9FXY - chain A; structure by X-ray diffraction, 2.00 A resolution.

[Chain A]
Molecule: Isoform 2 of Autotaxin
Source organism: Rattus norvegicus
Notes: EC 3.1.4.39, 3.1.4.4
Reference sequence: Q64610 (ENPP2_RAT), isoform Q64610-2; residues 56-862 here = UniProt positions 56-862
Sequence (807 residues; numbered 56 to 862; the number before each row is that of its first residue):
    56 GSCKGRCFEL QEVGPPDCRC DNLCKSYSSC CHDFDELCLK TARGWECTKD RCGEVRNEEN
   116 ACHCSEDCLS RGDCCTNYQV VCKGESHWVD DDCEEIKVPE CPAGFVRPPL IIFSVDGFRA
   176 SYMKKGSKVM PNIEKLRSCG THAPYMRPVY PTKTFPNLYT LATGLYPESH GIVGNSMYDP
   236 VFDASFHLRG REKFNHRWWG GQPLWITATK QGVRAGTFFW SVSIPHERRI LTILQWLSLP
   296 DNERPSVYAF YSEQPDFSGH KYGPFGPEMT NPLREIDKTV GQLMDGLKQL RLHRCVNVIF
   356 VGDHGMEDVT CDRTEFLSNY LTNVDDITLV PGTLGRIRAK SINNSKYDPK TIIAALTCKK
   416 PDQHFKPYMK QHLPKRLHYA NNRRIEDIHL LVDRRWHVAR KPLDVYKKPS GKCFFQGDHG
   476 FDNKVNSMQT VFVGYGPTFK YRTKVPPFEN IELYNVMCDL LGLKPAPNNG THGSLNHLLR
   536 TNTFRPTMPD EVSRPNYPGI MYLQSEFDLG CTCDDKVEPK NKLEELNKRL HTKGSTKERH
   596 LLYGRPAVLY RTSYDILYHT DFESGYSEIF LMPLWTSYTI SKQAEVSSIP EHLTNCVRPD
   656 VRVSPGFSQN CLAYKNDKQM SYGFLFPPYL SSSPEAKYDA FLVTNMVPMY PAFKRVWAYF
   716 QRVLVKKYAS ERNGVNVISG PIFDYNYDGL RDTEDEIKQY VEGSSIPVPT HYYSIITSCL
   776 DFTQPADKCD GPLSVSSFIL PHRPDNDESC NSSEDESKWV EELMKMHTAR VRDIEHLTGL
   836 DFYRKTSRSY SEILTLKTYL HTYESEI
Unresolved in the structure: 397-400, 571-585, 860-862
Cystine bridges: Cys58-Cys75, Cys62-Cys93, Cys73-Cys86, Cys79-Cys85, Cys102-Cys119, Cys107-Cys137, Cys117-Cys130, Cys123-Cys129, Cys148-Cys194, Cys156-Cys350, Cys366-Cys468, Cys413-Cys805, Cys566-Cys666, Cys568-Cys651, Cys774-Cys784
Glycans and other covalent adducts: N-acetylglucosamine (NAG) linked to Asn524
Sequence notes: engineered mutation Ala410 (Asn in Q64610), Thr591 (Arg in Q64610)
Metal / ion sites: Zn2+ site 1: Asp171, Thr209, Asp358, His359; Zn2+ site 2: Asp311, His315, His474 (together with phosphate ion); Ca2+: Asp739, Asn741, Asp743, Leu745, Asp747
Residues lining bound ligands: A1IG1 (3-(3-((4-(4-fluorophenyl)thiazol-2-yl)(methyl)amino)-6-(1-(methylsulfonyl)piperidin-4-yl)imidazo[1,2-b]pyridazin-2-yl)propanenitrile): Ile167, Ser169, Phe210, Leu213, Tyr214, Leu216, Ala217, Phe249, His251, Trp254, Pro258, Trp260, Ile261, Phe273, Phe274, Trp275, Ala304, Tyr306, Met512
Swiss-Prot annotation at these positions:
  - motif: Arg126 to Asp128 (Cell attachment site)
  - active site: Thr209 (Nucleophile)
  - binding site (Zn(2+)): Asp171, Thr209, Asp311, His315, Asp358, His359, His474
  - binding site (1-(9Z-octadecenoyl)-sn-glycero-3-phosphate): Thr209, Asn230, Asp311, His474
  - binding site (1-hexadecanoyl-sn-glycero-3-phosphate): Thr209, Asn230, Asp311, His474
  - binding site (1-tetradecanoyl-sn-glycerol 3-phosphate): Thr209, Asn230, Asp311, His474
  - glycosylation (N-linked (GlcNAc...) asparagine): Asn398, Asn524
  - mutagenesis: Asp171 (D171N: Abolishes lysophospholipase D activity), Thr209 (T209A: Abolishes lysophospholipase D activity; T209S: 15% of wild-type lysophospholipase D activity), Asp311 (D311N: Abolishes lysophospholipase D activity), His315 (H315Q: 20% of wild-type lysophospholipase D activity), Lys430 (K430A: Impaired secretion. No effect on lysophospholipase activity)

[Overview]
Bound to chain A: compound A1IG1. Covalently linked N-acetylglucosamine: at Asn524. Asp171, Thr209, Asp358 and
His359 coordinate Zn2+ site 1. UniProt lists active-site residue Thr209, 7 Zn2+-binding residues, 4 residues
binding 1-(9Z-octadecenoyl)-sn-glycero-3-phosphate and 4 residues binding
1-hexadecanoyl-sn-glycero-3-phosphate.
Chain A is Isoform 2 of Autotaxin (Rattus norvegicus); the structure, Crystal Structure of Autotaxin (ENPP2)
with Type IV Inhibitor, was determined by X-ray diffraction together with 9FTN, 9FXU and 9FXW from the same
study.
